PDB entry 8PBD | electron microscopy, 2.83 A resolution | chains H and U of the 21 polymer chains in the assembly

[Chain H]
Molecule: DNA repair protein RAD51 homolog 1
Organism: Homo sapiens
UniProtKB: Q06609 (RAD51_HUMAN); numbering as in UniProt (aligned over 1-339)
Sequence (339 residues; row label = number of the first residue in the row):
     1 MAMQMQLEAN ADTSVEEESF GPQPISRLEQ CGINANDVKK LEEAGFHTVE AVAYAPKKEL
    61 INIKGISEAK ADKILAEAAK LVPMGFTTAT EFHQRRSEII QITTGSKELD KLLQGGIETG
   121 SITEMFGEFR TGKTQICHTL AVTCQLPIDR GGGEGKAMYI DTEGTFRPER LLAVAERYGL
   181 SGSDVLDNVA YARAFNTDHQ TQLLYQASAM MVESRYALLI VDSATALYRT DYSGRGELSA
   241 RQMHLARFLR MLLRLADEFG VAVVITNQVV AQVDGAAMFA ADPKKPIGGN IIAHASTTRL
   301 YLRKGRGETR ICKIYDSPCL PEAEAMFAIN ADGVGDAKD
Unresolved in the structure: 1-20, 275-282
Ion coordination: Ca2+ site 1: Thr134, Glu163 (together with ATP); Ca2+ site 2: Ala293, Ser296 (together with ATP)
Residues lining bound ligands:
  - ATP (adenosine-5'-triphosphate), molecule 1: Glu128, Phe129, Arg130, Thr131, Gly132, Lys133, Thr134, Gln135, Glu163, Arg170, Arg310, Ile329, Asn330, Ala331
  - ATP, molecule 2: Ala293, His294, Ser296, Ile314, Asp316, Ser317, Pro318, Cys319, Leu320, Pro321, Glu322
From the paper describing this entry:
  - mutagenesis - D184A, D184A/D187A: decreased binding to Breast cancer type 2 susceptibility protein
  - mutagenesis - D184A, D184A/D187A: decreased binding to BRC4

[Chain U]
Molecule: DNA strand 2
Sequence (27 nucleotides; numbered 1 to 27; the number before each row is that of its first residue):
     1 TCCTCCTCCT CCTCCTCCTC CTCCTCC

[Interface between chain H and chain U]
Pairs across the interface (7; chain H residue first):
  Arg235(H) with DC24(U), sugar contact; DT25(U), salt bridge to the phosphate
  Gly236(H) with DT25(U), sugar contact; DC26(U), sugar contact
  Ser239(H) with DC26(U), base contact
  Val273(H) with DT22(U), base contact
  Asp274(H) with DT22(U), base contact
Interface residues without a listed pair, chain U (5 interface residues in all): DC21

[Overview]
The chain H/chain U interface involves 5 residues from each chain; the contacts include 1 salt bridge. The
salt-bridged pair is Arg235(H)-DT25(U). Bound to chain H: ATP. From the paper: D184A and D184A/D187A of chain
H reduce binding to Breast cancer type 2 susceptibility protein; D184A and D184A/D187A of chain H reduce
binding to BRC4.
Here chain H is DNA repair protein RAD51 homolog 1 (Homo sapiens) and chain U is DNA strand 2. Entry 8PBD
(RAD51 filament on dsDNA bound by the BRCA2 c-terminus) was determined by electron microscopy, deposited
together with 8PBC.
